3PXG - chains D and E of the 12 polymer chains in the assembly; structure by X-ray diffraction, 3.65 A resolution.

# Chain D (and E)
Molecule: Negative regulator of genetic competence ClpC/MecB
Source organism: Bacillus subtilis
Notes: chain E of this document is another copy of the same molecule, construct and numbering; everything in this record applies to it too
UniProt: P37571 (CLPC_BACSU); residue numbers follow UniProt; this construct covers 1-246, 252-280, 293-485
Amino-acid sequence (468 residues; row label = number of the first residue in the row; note: 17 numbers in that range are skipped by the numbering (no residue carries them; nothing is unmodelled there)):
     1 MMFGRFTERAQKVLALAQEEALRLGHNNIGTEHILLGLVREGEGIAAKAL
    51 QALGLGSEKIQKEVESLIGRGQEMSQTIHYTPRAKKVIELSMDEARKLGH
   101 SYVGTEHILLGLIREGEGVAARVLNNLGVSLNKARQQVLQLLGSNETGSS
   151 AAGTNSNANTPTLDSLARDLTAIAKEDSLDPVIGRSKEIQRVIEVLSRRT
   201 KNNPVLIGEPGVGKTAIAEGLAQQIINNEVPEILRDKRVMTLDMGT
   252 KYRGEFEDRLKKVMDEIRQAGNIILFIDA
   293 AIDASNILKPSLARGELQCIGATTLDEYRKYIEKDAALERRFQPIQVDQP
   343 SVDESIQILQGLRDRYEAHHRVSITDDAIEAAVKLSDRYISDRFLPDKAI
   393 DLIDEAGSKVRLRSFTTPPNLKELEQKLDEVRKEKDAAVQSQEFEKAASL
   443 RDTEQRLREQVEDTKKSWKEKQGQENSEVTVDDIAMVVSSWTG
Not modelled in the structure: 1-2, 143-155, 243-246, 252-257, 293-300, 485
Sequence notes: engineered mutation Ala280 (Glu in P37571)
Curated features (UniProtKB/Swiss-Prot):
  - binding site (ATP): Gly208 to Thr215

# Interface between chain D and chain E
Pairs across the interface - 30 pairs, chain D then chain E:
  Gln190(D) - Leu404(E)
  Ile193(D) - Leu404(E)  hydrophobic
  Glu194(D) - Ser400(E)
  Glu194(D) - Lys401(E)  salt bridge
  Ser197(D) - His361(E)
  Ser197(D) - Ser400(E)
  Arg198(D) - His361(E)  hydrogen bond (backbone-side chain)
  Arg198(D) - Asp396(E)
  Arg198(D) - Glu397(E)  salt bridge
  Arg199(D) - Tyr358(E)
  Arg199(D) - His361(E)
  Arg199(D) - Asp396(E)  hydrogen bond (backbone-side chain)
  Thr200(D) - Ile392(E)
  Thr200(D) - Asp393(E)
  Thr200(D) - Asp396(E)  hydrogen bond (backbone-side chain)
  Lys201(D) - Arg385(E)
  Lys201(D) - Asp393(E)
  Asn227(D) - Lys457(E)  hydrogen bond
  Glu229(D) - Phe407(E)
  Glu229(D) - Lys457(E)  salt bridge
  Val230(D) - Phe407(E)
  Pro231(D) - Leu404(E)  hydrophobic
  Pro231(D) - Phe407(E)  hydrophobic
  Glu232(D) - Arg5(E)
  Glu232(D) - Arg403(E)
  Glu232(D) - Phe407(E)
  Ile233(D) - His361(E)
  Ile233(D) - Arg403(E)
  Lys262(D) - Arg260(E)
  Arg306(D) - Leu242(E)
Also at the interface, not in a pair above, chain D (19 interface residues in all): Asn157, Asp236, Ala271
Also at the interface, not in a pair above, chain E (26 interface residues in all): Gly4, Met92, Arg96, Arg114, Arg357, His362, Gly399, Thr408, Thr409, Pro410

# Summary
19 residues of chain D and 26 residues of chain E are in contact, with 4 hydrogen bonds and 3 salt bridges.
Polar contacts include Glu194(D)-Lys401(E), Arg198(D)-Glu397(E) and Glu229(D)-Lys457(E). Curated annotation
(UniProt) lists 8 ATP-binding residues on chain D.
Both chains are Negative regulator of genetic competence ClpC/MecB (Bacillus subtilis). Entry 3PXG (Structure
of MecA121 and ClpC1-485 complex) was determined by X-ray diffraction (same publication as 2Y1Q, 2Y1R and
3PXI).
